1A4A - chain A; structure by X-ray diffraction, 1.89 A resolution.

== Chain A ==
Name: Azurin
Organism: Achromobacter denitrificans
Reference sequence: P00280 (AZUR_ALCDE); residues 1-129 here correspond to UniProt positions 21-149 (UniProt number = residue number + 20)
Amino-acid sequence (129 residues; numbered 1 to 129; the number before each row is that of its first residue):
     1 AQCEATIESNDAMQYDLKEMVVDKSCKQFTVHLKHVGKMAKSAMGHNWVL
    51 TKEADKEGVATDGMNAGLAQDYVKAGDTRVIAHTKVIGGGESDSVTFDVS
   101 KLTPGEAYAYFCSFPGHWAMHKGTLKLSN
Disulfides: C3-C26
Differences from the reference sequence: conflict D16 (Asn36 in P00280), E57 (Gln77 in P00280); engineered mutation H121 (Met141 in P00280)
Bound ions: Cu ion: H46, C112, H117, H121
UniProt features mapped onto this chain:
  - binding site (Cu cation): H46, C112, H117
What the authors report for this chain:
  - Cu ion coordination: H117, H121

== Overview ==
H46, C112, H117 and H121 coordinate a Cu ion ion. UniProt lists 3 Cu cation-binding residues. The paper
reports Cu ion coordination by H117 and H121.
Chain A is Azurin (Achromobacter denitrificans); the structure, Azurin mutant with met 121 replaced by his, ph
6.5 crystal form, data collected at 16 ..., was determined by X-ray diffraction together with 1A4B and 1A4C
from the same study.
